PDB entry 3TFT | X-ray diffraction, 1.95 A resolution | chains A and B

Chain A (and B):
Protein: Adenosylmethionine-8-amino-7-oxononanoate aminotransferase
Organism: Mycobacterium tuberculosis
Notes: EC 2.6.1.62; chain B of this document is another copy of the same molecule, construct and numbering; everything in this record applies to it too
Reference sequence: P0A4X6 (BIOA_MYCTU); numbering as in UniProt (aligned over 1-437)
Amino-acid sequence (457 residues; row label = number of the first residue in the row; numbers below 1 keep their minus sign (Met-19 is residue -19)):
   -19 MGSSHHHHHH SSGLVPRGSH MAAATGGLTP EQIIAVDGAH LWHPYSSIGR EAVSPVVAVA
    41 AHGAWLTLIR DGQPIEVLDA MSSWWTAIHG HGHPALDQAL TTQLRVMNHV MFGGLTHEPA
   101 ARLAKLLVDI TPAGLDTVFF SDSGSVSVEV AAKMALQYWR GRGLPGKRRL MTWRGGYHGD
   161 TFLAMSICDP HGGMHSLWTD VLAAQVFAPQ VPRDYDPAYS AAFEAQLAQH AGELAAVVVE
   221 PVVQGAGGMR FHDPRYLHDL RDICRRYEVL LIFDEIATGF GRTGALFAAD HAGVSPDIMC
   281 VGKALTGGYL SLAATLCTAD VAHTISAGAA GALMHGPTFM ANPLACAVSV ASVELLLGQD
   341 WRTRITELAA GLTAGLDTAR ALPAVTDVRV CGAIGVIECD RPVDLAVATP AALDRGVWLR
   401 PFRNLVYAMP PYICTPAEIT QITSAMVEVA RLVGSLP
Disordered / not traced: -19 to 7, 30-33, 434-437 (chain B: -19 to 6, 31-33, 434-437)
Differences from the reference sequence: expression tag (-19 to 0)
Covalently attached groups: pyridoxal phosphate (PLP) linked to Lys283
Small-molecule neighbours:
  - pyridoxal phosphate (PLP), molecule 1: Trp65, Ser123, Gly124, Ser125, Tyr157, His158, Gly159, Glu220, Asp254, Ile256, Ala257
  - pyridoxal phosphate (PLP), molecule 2: Gly316, Pro317, Thr318
What the authors report for this chain:
  - binding site for pyridoxal phosphate: Lys283

Interface between chain A and chain B:
Contacting residue pairs (243):
  Leu8(A) - Glu98(B)  hydrogen bond (backbone-side chain)
  Leu8(A) - Arg102(B)
  Ile13(A) - Thr96(B)
  Ile13(A) - His97(B)
  Ile13(A) - Glu98(B)
  Val16(A) - Ala101(B)
  Asp17(A) - Thr96(B)  hydrogen bond
  Ala19(A) - Asp116(B)
  His20(A) - Val108(B)
  His20(A) - Asp116(B)  hydrogen bond (side chain-backbone)
  His20(A) - Thr117(B)
  His20(A) - Val118(B)  hydrogen bond (backbone-backbone)
  Leu21(A) - Phe92(B)  hydrophobic
  Leu21(A) - Thr96(B)
  Leu21(A) - Ala100(B)
  Leu21(A) - Ala101(B)
  Leu21(A) - Ala104(B)  hydrophobic
  Leu21(A) - Val118(B)
  Leu21(A) - Phe120(B)  hydrophobic
  Trp22(A) - Phe92(B)
  Trp22(A) - Thr117(B)  hydrogen bond
  Trp22(A) - Val118(B)  hydrogen bond (backbone-backbone)
  Trp22(A) - Phe119(B)  hydrophobic
  Trp22(A) - Met134(B)  hydrophobic
  Trp22(A) - Cys297(B)  hydrophobic
  Trp22(A) - Ala302(B)  hydrophobic
  Trp22(A) - Ile305(B)  hydrophobic
  Trp22(A) - Leu313(B)  hydrophobic
  Trp22(A) - Met320(B)
  His23(A) - Phe92(B)  hydrogen bond (side chain-backbone)
  His23(A) - Leu95(B)
  His23(A) - Thr96(B)
  Pro24(A) - Phe92(B)
  Pro24(A) - Gly93(B)
  Pro24(A) - His315(B)
  Pro24(A) - Gly316(B)
  Pro24(A) - Met320(B)
  Tyr25(A) - Ala312(B)
  Tyr25(A) - Leu313(B)
  Tyr25(A) - Met314(B)  hydrophobic
  Tyr25(A) - His315(B)  hydrogen bond (backbone-backbone)
  Tyr25(A) - Gly316(B)  hydrogen bond (side chain-backbone)
  Ser26(A) - Ala312(B)
  Ser26(A) - Leu313(B)  hydrogen bond (backbone-backbone)
  Ser27(A) - Ser306(B)
  Ser27(A) - Gly311(B)
  Ser27(A) - Ala312(B)
  Ile28(A) - Ser306(B)  hydrogen bond (backbone-side chain)
  Pro35(A) - Gly94(B)
  Pro35(A) - Leu95(B)
  Pro35(A) - Thr96(B)
  Val36(A) - Gly94(B)  hydrogen bond (backbone-backbone)
  Val36(A) - Leu95(B)
  Val36(A) - Thr96(B)  hydrogen bond (backbone-backbone)
  Val37(A) - Thr96(B)
  Ala38(A) - Met87(B)
  Ala38(A) - Thr96(B)  hydrogen bond (backbone-backbone)
  Ala38(A) - His97(B)
  Val39(A) - Val86(B)
  Ala40(A) - Val86(B)
  Ala40(A) - Met87(B)
  Ala41(A) - Val86(B)  hydrogen bond (backbone-backbone)
  Ala41(A) - Met87(B)  hydrophobic
  His42(A) - Arg85(B)
  His42(A) - Val86(B)  hydrogen bond (side chain-backbone)
  Leu46(A) - Val90(B)  hydrophobic
  Leu48(A) - Leu95(B)  hydrophobic
  Met61(A) - Met91(B)  hydrophobic
  Ser63(A) - His89(B)
  Ser63(A) - Val90(B)
  Ser63(A) - Met91(B)
  Trp64(A) - Met91(B)
  Trp64(A) - Gly93(B)
  Trp64(A) - Thr318(B)
  Thr66(A) - Thr318(B)
  Thr66(A) - Phe319(B)
  His71(A) - Asn88(B)  hydrogen bond
  His71(A) - His89(B)  hydrogen bond (side chain-backbone)
  Asp77(A) - Leu84(B)
  Leu80(A) - Leu84(B)  hydrophobic
  Leu80(A) - Leu324(B)  hydrophobic
  Thr81(A) - Leu84(B)
  Leu84(A) - Asp77(B)
  Leu84(A) - Leu80(B)  hydrophobic
  Leu84(A) - Thr81(B)
  Leu84(A) - Tyr289(B)  hydrophobic
  Val86(A) - Val39(B)
  Val86(A) - Ala40(B)
  Val86(A) - Ala41(B)  hydrogen bond (backbone-backbone)
  Met87(A) - Ala38(B)  hydrophobic
  Met87(A) - Ala40(B)
  Met87(A) - Ala41(B)  hydrophobic
  Asn88(A) - His71(B)  hydrogen bond
  Asn88(A) - Gly288(B)
  Asn88(A) - Tyr289(B)
  His89(A) - His71(B)  hydrogen bond (backbone-side chain)
  His89(A) - Gly288(B)
  Val90(A) - Leu46(B)  hydrophobic
  Val90(A) - Ser63(B)
  Met91(A) - Ser63(B)
  Met91(A) - Trp64(B)
  Met91(A) - Trp398(B)
  Met91(A) - Arg400(B)
  Phe92(A) - Trp22(B)
  Phe92(A) - His23(B)  hydrogen bond (backbone-side chain)
  Phe92(A) - Pro24(B)
  Phe92(A) - Trp64(B)
  Gly93(A) - Pro24(B)
  Gly93(A) - Trp64(B)
  Gly93(A) - Arg400(B)  hydrogen bond (backbone-side chain)
  Gly94(A) - Pro35(B)
  Gly94(A) - Val36(B)  hydrogen bond (backbone-backbone)
  Gly94(A) - Trp398(B)
  Gly94(A) - Arg400(B)
  Leu95(A) - His23(B)  hydrogen bond (backbone-side chain)
  Leu95(A) - Pro35(B)
  Leu95(A) - Val36(B)
  Leu95(A) - Leu48(B)  hydrophobic
  Leu95(A) - Trp398(B)  hydrophobic
  Thr96(A) - Ile13(B)
  Thr96(A) - Asp17(B)  hydrogen bond
  Thr96(A) - His23(B)
  Thr96(A) - Val36(B)  hydrogen bond (backbone-backbone)
  Thr96(A) - Val37(B)
  Thr96(A) - Ala38(B)  hydrogen bond (backbone-backbone)
  His97(A) - Ile13(B)
  His97(A) - Ala38(B)
  Glu98(A) - Gly7(B)
  Glu98(A) - Leu8(B)  hydrogen bond (side chain-backbone)
  Glu98(A) - Ile13(B)
  Ala100(A) - Leu21(B)
  Ala101(A) - Leu8(B)  hydrophobic
  Ala101(A) - Val16(B)
  Ala101(A) - Leu21(B)  hydrophobic
  Arg102(A) - Gly7(B)
  Arg102(A) - Leu8(B)
  Ala104(A) - Leu21(B)  hydrophobic
  Val108(A) - His20(B)
  Asp116(A) - Ala19(B)
  Asp116(A) - His20(B)  hydrogen bond (backbone-side chain)
  Thr117(A) - His20(B)
  Thr117(A) - Trp22(B)  hydrogen bond
  Val118(A) - His20(B)  hydrogen bond (backbone-backbone)
  Val118(A) - Leu21(B)
  Val118(A) - Trp22(B)  hydrogen bond (backbone-backbone)
  Phe119(A) - Trp22(B)  hydrophobic
  Phe120(A) - Leu21(B)  hydrophobic
  Asp122(A) - Asp122(B)
  Asp122(A) - Ser123(B)
  Asp122(A) - Ser291(B)  hydrogen bond
  Ser123(A) - Asp122(B)
  Val126(A) - Val126(B)  hydrophobic
  Glu129(A) - Thr161(B)
  Glu129(A) - Phe162(B)  hydrogen bond (side chain-backbone)
  Lys133(A) - Asp160(B)  hydrogen bond (side chain-backbone)
  Lys133(A) - Met165(B)  hydrogen bond
  Lys133(A) - Trp178(B)
  Met134(A) - Trp22(B)
  Leu136(A) - Trp178(B)  hydrophobic
  Leu136(A) - Val181(B)  hydrophobic
  Gln137(A) - Trp178(B)
  Arg140(A) - Leu177(B)  hydrogen bond (side chain-backbone)
  Arg140(A) - Val181(B)
  Arg148(A) - Asp180(B)
  Asp160(A) - Lys133(B)  hydrogen bond (backbone-side chain)
  Asp160(A) - His315(B)
  Asp160(A) - Gly316(B)  hydrogen bond (side chain-backbone)
  Thr161(A) - Glu129(B)
  Phe162(A) - Glu129(B)  hydrogen bond (backbone-side chain)
  Phe162(A) - Leu163(B)  hydrophobic
  Leu163(A) - Phe162(B)  hydrophobic
  Met165(A) - Lys133(B)  hydrogen bond
  Met174(A) - Met314(B)  hydrophobic
  His175(A) - Met314(B)
  Leu177(A) - Arg140(B)
  Leu177(A) - Ala310(B)  hydrophobic
  Trp178(A) - Lys133(B)
  Trp178(A) - Leu136(B)  hydrophobic
  Trp178(A) - Gln137(B)
  Trp178(A) - Arg140(B)
  Asp180(A) - Arg140(B)  salt bridge
  Val181(A) - Arg140(B)
  Lys283(A) - Thr318(B)
  Lys283(A) - Phe319(B)
  Thr286(A) - Phe319(B)
  Gly288(A) - Asn88(B)
  Gly288(A) - His89(B)
  Gly288(A) - Phe319(B)
  Tyr289(A) - Leu84(B)  hydrophobic
  Tyr289(A) - Asn88(B)
  Tyr289(A) - Asn322(B)  hydrogen bond (backbone-side chain)
  Tyr289(A) - Leu324(B)
  Leu290(A) - Leu290(B)  hydrophobic
  Leu290(A) - Phe319(B)
  Leu290(A) - Asn322(B)
  Leu290(A) - Leu324(B)  hydrophobic
  Ser291(A) - Asp122(B)
  Ser291(A) - Phe319(B)
  Cys297(A) - Trp22(B)
  Ala302(A) - Trp22(B)  hydrophobic
  Ala302(A) - Ile28(B)  hydrophobic
  His303(A) - Ile28(B)
  Ser306(A) - Ser27(B)
  Ser306(A) - Ile28(B)  hydrogen bond (side chain-backbone)
  Ser306(A) - Arg30(B)  hydrogen bond (backbone-side chain)
  Ala307(A) - Arg30(B)
  Ala310(A) - Leu177(B)  hydrophobic
  Gly311(A) - Ser27(B)
  Ala312(A) - Tyr25(B)
  Ala312(A) - Ser26(B)
  Ala312(A) - Ser27(B)
  Leu313(A) - Trp22(B)  hydrophobic
  Leu313(A) - Tyr25(B)
  Leu313(A) - Ser26(B)  hydrogen bond (backbone-backbone)
  Met314(A) - Tyr25(B)  hydrophobic
  His315(A) - Pro24(B)
  His315(A) - Tyr25(B)  hydrogen bond (backbone-backbone)
  His315(A) - Asp160(B)
  Gly316(A) - Pro24(B)
  Gly316(A) - Tyr25(B)  hydrogen bond (backbone-side chain)
  Gly316(A) - Asp160(B)  hydrogen bond (backbone-side chain)
  Thr318(A) - Trp64(B)
  Thr318(A) - Thr66(B)
  Thr318(A) - Lys283(B)  hydrogen bond
  Phe319(A) - Thr66(B)
  Phe319(A) - Lys283(B)
  Phe319(A) - Gly288(B)
  Phe319(A) - Leu290(B)
  Phe319(A) - Ser291(B)
  Met320(A) - Trp22(B)
  Met320(A) - His23(B)
  Met320(A) - Pro24(B)
  Asn322(A) - Tyr289(B)  hydrogen bond (side chain-backbone)
  Asn322(A) - Leu290(B)
  Leu324(A) - Tyr289(B)
  Leu324(A) - Leu290(B)  hydrophobic
  Trp398(A) - Met91(B)  hydrogen bond
  Trp398(A) - Gly93(B)
  Trp398(A) - Gly94(B)
  Trp398(A) - Leu95(B)  hydrophobic
  Arg400(A) - Met91(B)
  Arg400(A) - Gly93(B)  hydrogen bond (side chain-backbone)
  Arg400(A) - Gly94(B)
Interface residues without a listed pair, chain A (108 interface residues in all): Ile14, Gly72, Lys105, Ala132, Ile305, Pro317
Interface residues without a listed pair, chain B (107 interface residues in all): Ile14, Met61, Gly72, Lys105, Arg148, Thr179, Thr286, His303, Pro317

Overview:
108 residues of chain A and 107 residues of chain B are in contact; the contacts include 53 hydrogen bonds and
1 salt bridge. Polar pairs include Asp180(A)-Arg140(B), Leu8(A)-Glu98(B) and Asp17(A)-Thr96(B). Ligands of
chain A: pyridoxal phosphate. Pyridoxal phosphate is covalently linked to Lys283(A). From the paper: a binding
site for pyridoxal phosphate at Lys283(A).
Chain A and chain B are both Adenosylmethionine-8-amino-7-oxononanoate aminotransferase (Mycobacterium
tuberculosis); the structure, Crystal structure of 7,8-diaminopelargonic acid synthase (BioA) from
Mycobacterium tuberculosis, pre-reaction complex with a 3,6-dihydropyrid-2-one heterocycle ..., was determined
by X-ray diffraction together with 3TFU from the same study.
